Entry 8APD (electron microscopy, 3.70 A resolution); this record covers chains j and q of the 42 polymer chains in the assembly.

== Chain j ==
Molecule: ATPTB6
Source organism: Trypanosoma brucei brucei
UniProtKB: D0A5R7 (D0A5R7_TRYB9); residues 1-169 here = UniProt positions 1-169
Amino-acid sequence (169 residues; numbered 1 to 169; the number before each row is that of its first residue):
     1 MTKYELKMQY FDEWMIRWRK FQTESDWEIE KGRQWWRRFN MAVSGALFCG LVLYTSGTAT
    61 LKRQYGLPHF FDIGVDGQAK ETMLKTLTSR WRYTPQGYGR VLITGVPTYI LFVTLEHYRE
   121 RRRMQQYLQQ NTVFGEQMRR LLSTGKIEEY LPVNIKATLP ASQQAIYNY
Not modelled in the structure: 1
Small-molecule neighbours: 1,2-diacyl-sn-glycero-3-phosphocholine (PC1): Cys49, Val52, Arg63, Gln64, Tyr65, Val75, Met83

== Chain q ==
Molecule: ATPEG3
Source organism: Trypanosoma brucei brucei
UniProtKB: Q583U4 (Q583U4_TRYB2); numbering as in UniProt (aligned over 1-98)
Amino-acid sequence (98 residues; row label = number of the first residue in the row):
     1 MTENIEAVMS DFWSNPADHF RPNLKALTLY AERQHYVDRW LHVKERWLAP WYLPWWSPLF
    61 QLGTWYSQRS RNLFLVENHL SYRPYKFRRN DEDRNNPY
Not modelled in the structure: 1-13
Small-molecule neighbours:
  - 1,2-diacyl-sn-glycero-3-phosphocholine (PC1): Trp65, Tyr66, Arg69, Ser70, Leu73, Phe74
  - Q7G (2-{[(4-O-alpha-D-glucopyranosyl-alpha-D-glucopyranosyl)oxy]methyl}-4-{[(3beta,9beta,14beta,17beta,25R)-spirost-5-en-3-yl]oxy}butyl 4-O-alpha-D-glucopyranosyl-alpha-D-glucopyranoside): Trp47, Trp51, Tyr52

== How chain j and chain q interact ==
Pairs across the interface (61):
  Lys3(j) with Leu48(q), hydrogen bond (side chain-backbone); Ala49(q), hydrogen bond (side chain-backbone); Pro50(q), hydrogen bond (side chain-backbone); Leu53(q), hydrogen bond (side chain-backbone); Phe60(q)
  Glu5(j) with Phe60(q); Thr64(q)
  Leu6(j) with Glu45(q); Leu48(q); Ala49(q), hydrophobic; Phe60(q), hydrophobic
  Gln9(j) with Leu41(q), hydrogen bond (side chain-backbone); Lys44(q); Glu45(q); Arg71(q)
  Tyr10(j) with Asp38(q); Leu41(q); His42(q), hydrogen bond; Glu45(q)
  Asp12(j) with Gln68(q); Arg71(q)
  Glu13(j) with Arg33(q), salt bridge; Leu41(q); Arg71(q), salt bridge
  Met15(j) with Leu75(q), hydrophobic
  Ile16(j) with Arg71(q); Phe74(q), hydrophobic; Leu75(q), hydrophobic
  Arg17(j) with Gln34(q)
  Arg19(j) with Phe74(q); Leu75(q), hydrogen bond (side chain-backbone); Glu77(q), hydrogen bond (side chain-backbone)
  Gln22(j) with Leu75(q)
  Trp27(j) with Leu75(q); Val76(q), hydrogen bond (side chain-backbone); Asn78(q)
  Glu30(j) with Asn72(q), hydrogen bond; Leu75(q); Val76(q)
  Lys31(j) with Val76(q)
  Arg33(j) with Gln68(q); Asn72(q)
  Gln34(j) with Asn72(q); Leu73(q); Val76(q)
  Arg37(j) with Arg69(q); Asn72(q), hydrogen bond; Leu73(q)
  Met41(j) with Trp65(q), hydrophobic
  Tyr109(j) with Trp56(q), hydrogen bond (side chain-backbone); Ser57(q), hydrogen bond (side chain-backbone); Pro58(q); Gln61(q)
  Phe112(j) with Trp65(q)
  Val113(j) with Trp55(q), hydrophobic; Gln61(q)
  Glu116(j) with Trp65(q)
  His117(j) with Trp55(q)
  Glu120(j) with Gln68(q)
  Arg123(j) with Gln68(q), hydrogen bond
  Glu149(j) with Gln34(q), hydrogen bond
Other interface residues (no listed pair), chain j (29 interface residues in all): Thr2, Thr114
Other interface residues (no listed pair), chain q (31 interface residues in all): Val37, Trp51

== Overview ==
Chain j and chain q form an interface of 29 and 31 residues respectively, with 15 hydrogen bonds and 2 salt
bridges. Polar contacts include Glu13(j)-Arg33(q), Glu13(j)-Arg71(q) and Lys3(j)-Leu48(q). Chain j binds
1,2-diacyl-sn-glycero-3-phosphocholine. Ligands of chain q: compound Q7G and
1,2-diacyl-sn-glycero-3-phosphocholine.
Here chain j is ATPTB6 and chain q is ATPEG3, both from Trypanosoma brucei brucei. Entry 8APD (rotational
state 1d of the Trypanosoma brucei mitochondrial ATP synthase dimer) was determined by electron microscopy
(same publication as 8AP6, 8AP7, 8AP8, 8AP9, 8APA, 8APB and 7 further entries).
